6TLF - chain A; structure by X-ray diffraction, 2.90 A resolution.

# Chain A
Name: 14-3-3 protein sigma
Organism: Homo sapiens
UniProtKB: P31947 (1433S_HUMAN); residues 1-248 here = UniProt positions 1-248
Chain sequence (276 residues; numbered -27 to 248; the number before each row is that of its first residue; numbers below 1 keep their minus sign (Met-27 is residue -27)):
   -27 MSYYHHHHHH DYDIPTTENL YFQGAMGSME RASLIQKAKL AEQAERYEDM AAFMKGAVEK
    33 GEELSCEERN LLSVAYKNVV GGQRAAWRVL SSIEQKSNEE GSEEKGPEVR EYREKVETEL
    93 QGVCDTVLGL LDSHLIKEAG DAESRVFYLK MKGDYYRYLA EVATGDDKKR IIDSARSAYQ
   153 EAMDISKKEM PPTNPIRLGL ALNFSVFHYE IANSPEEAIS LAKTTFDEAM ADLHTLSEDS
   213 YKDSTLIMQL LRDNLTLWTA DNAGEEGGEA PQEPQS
Not modelled in the structure: -27 to -5, 72-76, 208-213, 232-248
Differences from the reference sequence: initiating methionine (-27); expression tag (-26 to 0)
Residues lining bound ligands: inosinic acid (IMP): Arg56, Lys122, Arg129, Tyr130, Leu174, Asn175, Val178, Leu222, Asn226
UniProt features mapped onto this chain:
  - site (Interaction with phosphoserine on interacting protein): Arg56, Arg129
  - modified residue (Phosphoserine): Ser5, Ser74, Ser248

# In short
Chain A binds inosinic acid.
Chain A is 14-3-3 protein sigma (Homo sapiens); the structure, human 14-3-3 sigma isoform in complex with IMP,
was determined by X-ray diffraction together with 6TLG and 6TM7 from the same study.
